Entry 4C25 (X-ray diffraction, 2.03 A resolution); this record covers chain A.

# Chain A
Name: L-fuculose phosphate aldolase
Organism: Streptococcus pneumoniae
Notes: EC 4.1.2.17
UniProtKB: Q97N89 (Q97N89_STRPN); residues 2-206 here = UniProt positions 2-206
Sequence (212 residues; numbered -4 to 207; the number before each row is that of its first residue; numbers below 1 keep their minus sign (Gly-4 is residue -4)):
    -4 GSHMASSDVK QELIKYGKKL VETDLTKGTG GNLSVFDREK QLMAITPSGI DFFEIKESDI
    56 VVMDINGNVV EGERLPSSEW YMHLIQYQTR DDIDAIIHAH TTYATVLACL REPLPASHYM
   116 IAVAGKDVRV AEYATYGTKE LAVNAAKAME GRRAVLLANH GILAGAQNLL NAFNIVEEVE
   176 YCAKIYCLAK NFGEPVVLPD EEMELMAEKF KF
Construct notes: expression tag (-4 to 1, 207)
Metal / ion sites: Ni2+ near His-2 (its only coordinating residue here); Zn2+: Gly25, His93, His95, His155 (together with 1,3-dihydroxyacetonephosphate)
Residues lining bound ligands: 1,3-dihydroxyacetonephosphate (13P): Thr24, Gly25, Gly26, Asn27, Pro42, Ser43, Gly44, Ser72, Ser73, Glu74, His93, His95, Tyr114, Tyr131, His155

# Summary
Bound to chain A: 1,3-dihydroxyacetonephosphate. The Zn2+ site is built by Gly25, His93, His95 and His155.
Chain A is L-fuculose phosphate aldolase (Streptococcus pneumoniae); the structure, L-fuculose 1-phosphate
aldolase, was determined by X-ray diffraction (same publication as 4C20, 4C21, 4C22, 4C23 and 4C24).
